6ODM - chains 5 and 7 of the 19 polymer chains in the assembly; structure by electron microscopy, 4.30 A resolution (low resolution: residue-level contacts below are approximate; hydrogen-bond / salt-bridge calls are withheld).

Chain 5:
Molecule: Triplex capsid protein 1
Source organism: Human herpesvirus 1 strain KOS
UniProtKB: Q1T724 (Q1T724_HHV1); residues 1-465 here = UniProt positions 1-465
Sequence (465 residues; each row starts with the number of its first residue):
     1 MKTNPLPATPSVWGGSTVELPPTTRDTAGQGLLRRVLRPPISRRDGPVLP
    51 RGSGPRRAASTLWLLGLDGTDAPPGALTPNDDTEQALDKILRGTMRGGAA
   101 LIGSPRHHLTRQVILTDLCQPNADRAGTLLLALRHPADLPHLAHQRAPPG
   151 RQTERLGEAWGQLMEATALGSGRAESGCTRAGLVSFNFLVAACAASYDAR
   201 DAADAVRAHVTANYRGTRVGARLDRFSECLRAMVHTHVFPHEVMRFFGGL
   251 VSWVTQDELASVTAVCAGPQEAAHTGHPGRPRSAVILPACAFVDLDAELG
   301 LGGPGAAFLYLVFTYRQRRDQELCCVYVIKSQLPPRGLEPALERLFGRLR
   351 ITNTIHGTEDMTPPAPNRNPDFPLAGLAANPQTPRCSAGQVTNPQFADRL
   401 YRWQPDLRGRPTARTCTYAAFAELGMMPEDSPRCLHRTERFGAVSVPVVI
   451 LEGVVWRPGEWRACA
Disordered / not traced: 1-78
Cystine bridges: Cys193-Cys324

Chain 7:
Molecule: Triplex capsid protein 2
Source organism: Human herpesvirus 1 strain KOS
UniProtKB: G8H8D9 (G8H8D9_HHV1); residues 1-318 here = UniProt positions 1-318
Sequence (318 residues; each row starts with the number of its first residue):
     1 MLADGFETDIAIPSGISRPDAAALQRCEGRVVFLPTIRRQLTLADVAHES
    51 FVSGGVSPDTLGLLLAYRRRFPAVITRVLPTRIVACPLDVGLTHAGTVNL
   101 RNTSPVDLCNGDPISLVPPVFEGQATDVRLDSLDLTLRFPVPLPSPLARE
   151 IVARLVARGIRDLNPSPRNPGGLPDLNVLYYNGSRLSLLADVQQLGPVNA
   201 ELRSLVLNMVYSITEGTTIILTLIPRLFALSAQDGYVNALLQMQSVTREA
   251 AQLIHPEAPALMQDGERRLPLYEALVAWLTHAGQLGDTLALAPVVRVCTF
   301 DGAAVVRSGDMAPVIRYP
Disordered / not traced: 166-173

How chain 5 and chain 7 interact:
Residue-residue contacts - 70 pairs, chain 5 then chain 7:
  Ser104(5) - Ala3(7)
  His144(5) - Arg267(7)
  Gln145(5) - Arg267(7)
  Gln145(5) - Arg268(7)
  Gln145(5) - Leu269(7)
  Gln145(5) - Glu273(7)
  Pro149(5) - Gln263(7)
  Pro149(5) - Asp264(7)
  Gly150(5) - Asp264(7)
  Arg151(5) - Arg267(7)
  Thr153(5) - Arg267(7)
  Pro304(5) - Arg38(7)
  Gly305(5) - Arg38(7)
  Ala306(5) - Ile37(7)
  Gln332(5) - Phe71(7)
  Pro334(5) - Phe71(7)
  Arg336(5) - Arg68(7)
  Arg336(5) - Asp89(7)
  Asp360(5) - Gln263(7)
  Thr362(5) - Gln263(7)
  Leu374(5) - Val246(7)
  Leu374(5) - Ala250(7)
  Leu374(5) - Ile254(7)
  Leu377(5) - Leu253(7)
  Thr383(5) - Leu253(7)
  Pro384(5) - Leu253(7)
  Arg385(5) - Gln252(7)
  Arg385(5) - Leu253(7)
  Cys386(5) - Phe228(7)
  Cys386(5) - Ala251(7)
  Cys386(5) - Gln252(7)
  Ser387(5) - Phe228(7)
  Ala388(5) - Phe228(7)
  Ala388(5) - Ala232(7)
  Val391(5) - Pro225(7)
  Val391(5) - Ala229(7)
  Thr392(5) - Pro225(7)
  Ala397(5) - His255(7)
  Leu400(5) - Gln252(7)
  Leu400(5) - Leu253(7)
  Leu400(5) - His255(7)
  Tyr401(5) - Leu253(7)
  Tyr401(5) - Ile254(7)
  Tyr401(5) - His255(7)
  Arg402(5) - His255(7)
  Arg402(5) - Glu257(7)
  Trp403(5) - Leu221(7)
  Trp403(5) - Ile254(7)
  Trp403(5) - His255(7)
  Trp403(5) - Pro256(7)
  Trp403(5) - Glu257(7)
  Gln404(5) - Glu257(7)
  Pro405(5) - Thr218(7)
  Asp406(5) - Pro259(7)
  Leu407(5) - Ile213(7)
  Leu407(5) - Thr214(7)
  Leu407(5) - Glu215(7)
  Leu407(5) - Thr218(7)
  Arg408(5) - Ala260(7)
  Arg408(5) - Leu261(7)
  Arg408(5) - Met262(7)
  Thr412(5) - Ile213(7)
  Thr412(5) - Thr214(7)
  Ala413(5) - Tyr211(7)
  Ala413(5) - His281(7)
  Arg414(5) - Val276(7)
  Arg414(5) - Ala277(7)
  Met426(5) - Val90(7)
  Asp430(5) - Arg39(7)
  Ala465(5) - Tyr211(7)
Also at the interface, not in a pair above, chain 5 (52 interface residues in all): Arg106, Arg146, Ala147, Phe308, Arg350, Met361, Ala378, Pro428, Val455, Arg457, Arg462
Also at the interface, not in a pair above, chain 7 (50 interface residues in all): Met1, Leu2, Phe6, Thr36, Arg70, Thr217, Glu249, Gln284, Ala292, Val294

Overview:
The interface between chain 5 and chain 7 involves 52 residues on one side and 50 on the other.
Chain 5 is Triplex capsid protein 1 and chain 7 is Triplex capsid protein 2, both from Human herpesvirus 1
strain KOS; the structure, Herpes simplex virus type 1 (HSV-1) portal vertex-adjacent capsid/CATC, asymmetric
unit, was determined by electron microscopy (same publication as 6OD7).
